PDB entry 6KAH | X-ray diffraction, 1.45 A resolution | chains B and C of the 4 polymer chains in the assembly

Chain B:
Molecule: Hemoglobin subunit beta
Organism: Homo sapiens
UniProt: P68871 (HBB_HUMAN); residues 1-146 here correspond to UniProt positions 2-147 (UniProt number = residue number + 1)
Sequence (146 residues; numbered 1 to 146; the number before each row is that of its first residue):
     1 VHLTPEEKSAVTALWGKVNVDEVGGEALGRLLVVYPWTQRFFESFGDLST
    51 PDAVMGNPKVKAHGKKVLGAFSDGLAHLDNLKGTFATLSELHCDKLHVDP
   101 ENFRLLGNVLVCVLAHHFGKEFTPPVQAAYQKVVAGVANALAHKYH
Covalent attachments: but-2-enedial (2FU) linked to K82
Bound ions: heme Fe: H92 (together with carbon monoxide)
Residues lining bound ligands: carbon monoxide / heme: L31, T38, F41, F42, S44, F45, H63, K66, V67, A70, F71, F85, L88, L91, H92, L96, V98, N102, F103, L106, V137, L141
Swiss-Prot annotation at these positions:
  - binding site ((2R)-2,3-bisphosphoglycerate): V1, H2, K82, H143
  - binding site (heme b): H63, H92
  - site: E7, K8 (Microbial infection: Cleavage), G25, E26 (Microbial infection: Cleavage), G29, R30 (Microbial infection: Cleavage), Y35, P36 (Microbial infection: Cleavage), W37, T38 (Microbial infection: Cleavage), F45, G46 (Microbial infection: Cleavage), D52, A53 (Microbial infection: Cleavage), G56, N57 (Microbial infection: Cleavage), K59 (Not glycated), F71, S72 (Microbial infection: Cleavage), G74, L75 (Microbial infection: Cleavage), K82 (Not glycated), T84, F85 (Microbial infection: Cleavage), H92, C93 (Microbial infection: Cleavage), K95 (Not glycated), R104, L105 (Microbial infection: Cleavage), L110, V111 (Microbial infection: Cleavage), G119, K120 (Microbial infection: Cleavage), F122, T123 (Microbial infection: Cleavage), A128, A129 (Microbial infection: Cleavage) and 2 more in UniProt
  - modified residue: V1 (N-acetylvaline), S9 (Phosphoserine), T12 (Phosphothreonine), S44 (Phosphoserine), T50 (Phosphothreonine), K59 (N6-acetyllysine), K82 (N6-acetyllysine), T87 (Phosphothreonine), C93 (S-nitrosocysteine), K144 (N6-acetyllysine)
  - glycosylation: V1 (N-linked (Glc) (glycation) valine), K8 (N-linked (Glc) (glycation) lysine), K17 (N-linked (Glc) (glycation) lysine), K66 (N-linked (Glc) (glycation) lysine), K120 (N-linked (Glc) (glycation) lysine), K144 (N-linked (Glc) (glycation) lysine)

Chain C:
Molecule: Hemoglobin subunit alpha
Organism: Homo sapiens
UniProt: P69905 (HBA_HUMAN); residues 1-141 here correspond to UniProt positions 2-142 (UniProt number = residue number + 1)
Sequence (141 residues; each row starts with the number of its first residue):
     1 VLSPADKTNVKAAWGKVGAHAGEYGAEALERMFLSFPTTKTYFPHFDLSH
    51 GSAQVKGHGKKVADALTNAVAHVDDMPNALSALSDLHAHKLRVDPVNFKL
   101 LSHCLLVTLAAHLPAEFTPAVHASLDKFLASVSTVLTSKYR
Residues lining bound ligands: protoporphyrin IX containing ni(II) (HNI): M32, T39, Y42, F43, H45, F46, H58, K61, V62, A65, L66, L83, L86, H87, L91, V93, N97, F98, L101, V132, L136
Swiss-Prot annotation at these positions:
  - binding site (O2): H58
  - binding site (heme b): H87
  - site: T8, N9 (Microbial infection: Cleavage), K11 (Not glycated), A13, W14 (Microbial infection: Cleavage), Y24, G25 (Microbial infection: Cleavage), L29, E30 (Microbial infection: Cleavage), H45, F46 (Microbial infection: Cleavage), D47, L48 (Microbial infection: Cleavage), S52, A53 (Microbial infection: Cleavage), V55, K56 (Microbial infection: Cleavage), K56 (Not glycated), G59, K60 (Microbial infection: Cleavage), K60 (Not glycated), K90 (Not glycated), L91, R92 (Microbial infection: Cleavage), K99 (Not glycated), L106, V107 (Microbial infection: Cleavage), T108, L109 (Microbial infection: Cleavage), V121, H122 (Microbial infection: Cleavage), S133, T134 (Microbial infection: Cleavage)
  - modified residue: S3 (Phosphoserine), K7 (N6-succinyllysine), T8 (Phosphothreonine), K11 (N6-succinyllysine), K16 (N6-acetyllysine), Y24 (Phosphotyrosine), S35 (Phosphoserine), K40 (N6-succinyllysine), S49 (Phosphoserine), S102 (Phosphoserine), T108 (Phosphothreonine), S124 (Phosphoserine), S131 (Phosphoserine), T134 (Phosphothreonine), T137 (Phosphothreonine), S138 (Phosphoserine)
  - glycosylation (N-linked (Glc) (glycation) lysine): K7, K16, K40, K61

Chain B / chain C interface:
Residue-residue contacts (25):
  V34(B) - R141(C)  hydrogen bond (backbone-side chain)
  Y35(B) - R141(C)
  P36(B) - Y140(C)
  P36(B) - R141(C)
  W37(B) - R92(C)
  W37(B) - D94(C)  hydrogen bond
  W37(B) - P95(C)
  W37(B) - Y140(C)  hydrophobic
  W37(B) - R141(C)
  R40(B) - Y42(C)
  R40(B) - L91(C)  hydrogen bond (side chain-backbone)
  R40(B) - R92(C)  hydrogen bond (side chain-backbone)
  H97(B) - T41(C)
  H97(B) - P44(C)
  D99(B) - T41(C)
  D99(B) - Y42(C)  hydrogen bond
  D99(B) - D94(C)
  D99(B) - N97(C)  hydrogen bond
  P100(B) - T38(C)
  E101(B) - D94(C)
  E101(B) - V96(C)
  L105(B) - D94(C)
  Y145(B) - T41(C)
  H146(B) - P37(C)
  H146(B) - K40(C)  hydrogen bond (backbone-side chain)
Other interface residues (no listed pair), chain B (14 interface residues in all): Q39, V98

In short:
Chain B and chain C each contribute 14 residues to their interface; the contacts include 7 hydrogen bonds.
Polar contacts include V34(B)-R141(C), W37(B)-D94(C) and R40(B)-L91(C). Ligands of chain B: carbon monoxide /
heme. Chain C binds protoporphyrin IX containing ni(II).
Chain B is Hemoglobin subunit beta and chain C is Hemoglobin subunit alpha, both from Homo sapiens; the
structure, Crosslinked alpha(Ni)-beta(Fe-CO) human hemoglobin A in the T quaternary structure at 95 K: Dark,
was determined by X-ray diffraction, deposited together with 6KA9, 6KAE, 6KAI, 6KAO, 6KAP, 6KAQ and 11 further
entries.
